Entry 7MGE (electron microscopy, 3.94 A resolution); this record covers chains B and C of the 4 polymer chains in the assembly.

== Chain B ==
Name: Guanine nucleotide exchange protein SMCR8
From: Homo sapiens
UniProtKB: Q8TEV9 (SMCR8_HUMAN); residue numbers follow UniProt; this construct covers 1-937
Sequence (937 residues; numbered 1 to 937; the number before each row is that of its first residue):
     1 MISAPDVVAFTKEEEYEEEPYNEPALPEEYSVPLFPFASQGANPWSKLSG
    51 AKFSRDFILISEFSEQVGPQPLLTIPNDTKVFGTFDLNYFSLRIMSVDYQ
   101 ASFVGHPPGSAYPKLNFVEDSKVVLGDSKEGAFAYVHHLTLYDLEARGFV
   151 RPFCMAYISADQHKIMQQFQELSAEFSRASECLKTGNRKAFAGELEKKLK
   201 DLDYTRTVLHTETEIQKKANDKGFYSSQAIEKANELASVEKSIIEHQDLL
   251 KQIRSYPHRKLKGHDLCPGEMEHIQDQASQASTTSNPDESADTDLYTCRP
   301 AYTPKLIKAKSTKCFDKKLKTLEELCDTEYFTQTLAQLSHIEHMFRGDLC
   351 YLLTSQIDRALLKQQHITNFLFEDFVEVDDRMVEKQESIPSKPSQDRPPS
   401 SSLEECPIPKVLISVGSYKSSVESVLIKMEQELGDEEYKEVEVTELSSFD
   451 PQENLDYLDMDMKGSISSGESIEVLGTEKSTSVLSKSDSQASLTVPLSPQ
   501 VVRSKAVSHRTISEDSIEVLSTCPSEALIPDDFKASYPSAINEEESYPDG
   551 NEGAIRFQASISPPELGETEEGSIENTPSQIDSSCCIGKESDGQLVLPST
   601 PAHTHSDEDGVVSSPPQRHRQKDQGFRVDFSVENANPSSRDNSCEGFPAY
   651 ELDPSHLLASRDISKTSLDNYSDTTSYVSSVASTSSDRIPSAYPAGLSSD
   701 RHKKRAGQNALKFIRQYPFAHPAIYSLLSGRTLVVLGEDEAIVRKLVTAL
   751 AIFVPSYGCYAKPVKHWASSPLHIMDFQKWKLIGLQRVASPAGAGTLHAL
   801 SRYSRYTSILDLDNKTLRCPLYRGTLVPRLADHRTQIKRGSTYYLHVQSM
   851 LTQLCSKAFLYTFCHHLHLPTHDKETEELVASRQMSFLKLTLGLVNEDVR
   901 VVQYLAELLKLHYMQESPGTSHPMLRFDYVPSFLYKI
Disordered / not traced: 1-50, 64-79, 111-114, 144-146, 220-224, 255-327, 376-705, 715, 790-794, 818, 833, 871-875, 937
UniProt features mapped onto this chain:
  - modified residue: Ser402 (Phosphoserine), Ser417 (Phosphoserine), Ser468 (Phosphoserine), Ser471 (Phosphoserine), Ser489 (Phosphoserine), Ser492 (Phosphoserine), Ser498 (Phosphoserine), Ser790 (Phosphoserine), Thr796 (Phosphothreonine)
  - mutagenesis: Arg147 (R147A: Loss of C9ORF72-SMCR8 complex-mediated stimulation of RAB8A and RAB11A GTPase activity), Ser402 (S402A: Impaired autophagosome maturation; when associated with A-796; S402D: Phosphomimetic mutant; able to promote autophagosome maturation; when associated with D-796), Thr796 (T796A: Impaired autophagosome maturation; when associated with A-402; T796D: Phosphomimetic mutant; able to promote autophagosome maturation; when associated with D-402)
From the paper describing this entry:
  - catalytic residues: Arg147

== Chain C ==
Name: Guanine nucleotide exchange C9orf72
From: Homo sapiens
UniProtKB: Q96LT7 (CI072_HUMAN); residues 1-481 here = UniProt positions 1-481
Sequence (481 residues; row label = number of the first residue in the row):
     1 MSTLCPPPSPAVAKTEIALSGKSPLLAATFAYWDNILGPRVRHIWAPKTE
    51 QVLLSDGEITFLANHTLNGEILRNAESGAIDVKFFVLSEKGVIIVSLIFD
   101 GNWNGDRSTYGLSIILPQTELSFYLPLHRVCVDRLTHIIRKGRIWMHKER
   151 QENVQKIILEGTERMEDQGQSIIPMLTGEVIPVMELLSSMKSHSVPEEID
   201 IADTVLNDDDIGDSCHEGFLLNAISSHLQTCGCSVVVGSSAEKVNKIVRT
   251 LCLFLTPAERKCSRLCEAESSFKYESGLFVQGLLKDSTGSFVLPFRQVMY
   301 APYPTTHIDVDVNTVKQMPPCHEHIYNQRRYMRSELTAFWRATSEEDMAQ
   351 DTIIYTDESFTPDLNIFQDVLHRDTLVKAFLDQVFQLKPGLSLRSTFLAQ
   401 FLLVLHRKALTLIKYIEDDTQKGKKPFKSLRNLKIDLDLTAEGDLNIIMA
   451 LAEKIKPGLHSFIFGRPFYTSVQERDVLMTF
Disordered / not traced: 1-12, 35-42, 102-103, 149-171, 303-305, 322-373, 466-481
UniProt features mapped onto this chain:
  - region: Ser461 to Phe481 (Required for the homodimerization of the C9orf72-SMCR8 complex)
From the paper describing this entry:
  - mutagenesis - I71R: decreased catalytic activity with ADP-ribosylation factor 1
  - mutagenesis - I71R: abolished catalytic activity

== Interface between chain B and chain C ==
Contacting residue pairs (39):
  Val118(B) - Ser88(C)
  Asp120(B) - Val86(C)
  Ser121(B) - Phe84(C)
  Lys122(B) - Phe84(C)  hydrogen bond (backbone-backbone)
  Val124(B) - Asp81(C)
  Met166(B) - His128(C)  hydrogen bond
  Phe169(B) - Val86(C)  hydrophobic
  Cys350(B) - Ile455(C)  hydrogen bond (side chain-backbone)
  Cys350(B) - Lys456(C)
  Tyr351(B) - Lys414(C)
  Leu353(B) - Lys454(C)
  Thr354(B) - Leu410(C)
  Ile357(B) - His406(C)
  Asp358(B) - Arg407(C)  salt bridge
  Leu361(B) - Leu403(C)  hydrophobic
  Leu362(B) - Leu403(C)  hydrophobic
  Leu362(B) - Arg407(C)
  Gln365(B) - Thr396(C)
  Gln365(B) - Ala399(C)
  Gln365(B) - Gln400(C)
  Thr835(B) - Asp436(C)
  Arg839(B) - Asp418(C)
  Thr842(B) - Asp418(C)  hydrogen bond
  His846(B) - Asp436(C)  hydrogen bond (side chain-backbone)
  Gln848(B) - Arg407(C)
  Ser849(B) - Arg407(C)
  Thr852(B) - Arg407(C)
  Ser856(B) - Phe397(C)
  Ser856(B) - Gln400(C)
  Phe859(B) - Leu393(C)
  Phe859(B) - Phe397(C)  hydrophobic
  Leu860(B) - Gln383(C)
  Phe863(B) - Leu387(C)
  Cys864(B) - Gln386(C)
  His865(B) - Lys388(C)
  His866(B) - Gln386(C)
  Phe887(B) - Gln386(C)
  Thr891(B) - Gln383(C)
  Thr891(B) - Gln386(C)
Other interface residues (no listed pair), chain B (41 interface residues in all): Pro107, Phe117, Val123, Gln170, Asp348, Gln364, Lys838, Leu845, Leu892
Other interface residues (no listed pair), chain C (37 interface residues in all): Asn68, Val82, Phe85, Glu89, Leu121, Leu125, Thr256, Leu402, Lys408, Thr411, Tyr415, Lys422, Leu437

== Summary ==
The interface between chain B and chain C involves 41 residues on one side and 37 on the other; the contacts
include 5 hydrogen bonds and 1 salt bridge. Among the polar pairs are Asp358(B)-Arg407(C), Met166(B)-His128(C)
and Cys350(B)-Ile455(C). The paper reports the catalytic residue Arg147(B); I71R of chain C reduces catalytic
activity with ADP-ribosylation factor 1.
Here chain B is Guanine nucleotide exchange protein SMCR8 and chain C is Guanine nucleotide exchange C9orf72,
both from Homo sapiens. Entry 7MGE (Structure of C9orf72:SMCR8:WDR41 in complex with ARF1) was determined by
electron microscopy.
